PDB entry 4AJ5 | X-ray diffraction, 3.32 A resolution | chains 2 and D of the 30 polymer chains in the assembly

# Chain 2
Molecule: Spindle and kinetochore-associated protein 3
Organism: Homo sapiens
Reference sequence: Q8IX90 (SKA3_HUMAN); numbering as in UniProt (aligned over 1-101)
Chain sequence (101 residues; row label = number of the first residue in the row):
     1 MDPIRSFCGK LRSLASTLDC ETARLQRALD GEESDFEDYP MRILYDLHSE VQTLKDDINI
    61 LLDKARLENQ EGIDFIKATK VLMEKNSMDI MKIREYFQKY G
Not modelled in the structure: 1
Construct notes: engineered mutation Ile58 (Val in Q8IX90)

# Chain D
Molecule: Spindle and kinetochore-associated protein 1
Organism: Homo sapiens
Reference sequence: Q96BD8 (SKA1_HUMAN); residues 1-91 here = UniProt positions 1-91
Chain sequence (91 residues; numbered 1 to 91; the number before each row is that of its first residue):
     1 MASSDLEQLC SHVNEKIGNI KKTLSLRNCG QEPTLKTVLN KIGDEIIVIN ELLNKLELEI
    61 QYQEQTNNSL KELCESLEED YKDIEHLKEN V
Not modelled in the structure: 1-2, 89-91
Curated features (UniProtKB/Swiss-Prot):
  - modified residue: Ala2 (N-acetylalanine)

# Chain 2 / chain D interface
Residue-residue contacts - 7 pairs, chain 2 then chain D:
  Pro3(2) with His12(D)
  Ile4(2) with Leu9(D), hydrophobic
  Ser6(2) with Asp5(D)
  Phe7(2) with Asp5(D); Leu6(D), hydrophobic; Leu9(D), hydrophobic
  Lys10(2) with Asp5(D), salt bridge
Interface residues without a listed pair, chain D (5 interface residues in all): Gln8

# In short
The chain 2/chain D interface involves 5 residues from each chain, with 1 salt bridge. The salt-bridged pair
is Lys10(2)-Asp5(D).
Chain 2 is Spindle and kinetochore-associated protein 3 and chain D is Spindle and kinetochore-associated
protein 1, both from Homo sapiens; the structure, Crystal structure of the Ska core complex, was determined by
X-ray diffraction.
